PDB entry 5K3S | X-ray diffraction, 2.87 A resolution | chain A

[Chain A]
Molecule: Acetolactate synthase, chloroplastic
Source organism: Arabidopsis thaliana
Notes: EC 2.2.1.6
UniProt: P17597 (ILVB_ARATH); residues 86-667 here = UniProt positions 86-667
Sequence (590 residues; numbered 86 to 675; the number before each row is that of its first residue):
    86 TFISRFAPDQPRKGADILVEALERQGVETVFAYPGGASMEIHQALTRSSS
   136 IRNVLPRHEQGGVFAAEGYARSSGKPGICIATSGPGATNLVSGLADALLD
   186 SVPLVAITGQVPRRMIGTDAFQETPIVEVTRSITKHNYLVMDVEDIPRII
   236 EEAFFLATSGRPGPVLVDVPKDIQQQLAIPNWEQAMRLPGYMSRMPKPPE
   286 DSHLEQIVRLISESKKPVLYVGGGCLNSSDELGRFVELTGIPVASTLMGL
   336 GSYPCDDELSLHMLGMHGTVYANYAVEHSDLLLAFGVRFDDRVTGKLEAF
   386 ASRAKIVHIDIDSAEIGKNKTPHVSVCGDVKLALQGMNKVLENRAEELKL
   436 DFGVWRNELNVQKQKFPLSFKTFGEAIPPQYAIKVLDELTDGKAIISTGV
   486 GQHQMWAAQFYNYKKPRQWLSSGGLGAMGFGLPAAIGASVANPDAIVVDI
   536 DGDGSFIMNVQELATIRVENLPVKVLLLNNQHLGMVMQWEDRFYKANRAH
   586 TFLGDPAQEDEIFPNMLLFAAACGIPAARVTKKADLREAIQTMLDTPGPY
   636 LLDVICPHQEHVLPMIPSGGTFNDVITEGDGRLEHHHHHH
Not modelled in the structure: 669-675
Construct notes: expression tag (668-675)
Modified / non-standard residues: Cys-340 (3-sulfinoalanine; CSD)
Bound ions: Mg2+: Asp-538, Asn-565, His-567 (together with TP9)
Ligand contacts:
  - 6QL (2,6-bis[(4,6-dimethoxypyrimidin-2-yl)oxy]benzoic acid): Gly-121, Ala-122, Met-124, Ser-168, Val-196, Pro-197, Arg-199, Met-200, Phe-206, Gln-207, Lys-256, Gln-260, Met-351, Asp-376, Arg-377, Met-570, Val-571, Trp-574, Ser-653, Gly-654
  - FAD (flavin-adenine dinucleotide): Leu-184, Asp-185, Ser-186, Phe-206, Arg-246, Tyr-305, Gly-307, Gly-308, Gly-309, Thr-331, Leu-332, Met-333, Met-348, Leu-349, Gly-350, Met-351, His-352, Gly-353, Gly-371, Val-372, Arg-373, Phe-374, Asp-375, Arg-377, Val-378, Ile-394, Asp-395, Ile-396, Asp-397, Glu-400, Gly-413, Asp-414, Val-415, Val-485, Gln-489, Met-490, Ser-507, Gly-508, Gly-509, Gly-511, Met-570
  - TP9 ((3Z)-4-{[(4-amino-2-methylpyrimidin-5-yl)methyl]amino}-3-mercaptopent-3-en-1-yl trihydrogen diphosphate): Tyr-118, Pro-119, Gly-120, Glu-144, Thr-167, Pro-170, Gly-171, Asn-174, Gln-207, Val-485, Gly-486, Gln-487, His-488, Gly-511, Ala-512, Met-513, Gly-537, Asp-538, Gly-539, Ser-540, Met-543, Asn-565, His-567, Leu-568, Gly-569, Met-570, Val-571, Leu-588
Swiss-Prot annotation at these positions:
  - binding site (thiamine diphosphate): Glu-144, Gln-207, Gln-487, His-488, Gly-511 to Met-513, Asp-538 to Ser-540, Asn-565 to Met-570
  - binding site (FAD): Ser-186, Arg-246, Gly-308, Thr-331, Leu-332, Leu-349 to His-352, Gly-371 to Asp-375, Asp-395, Ile-396, Asp-414, Val-415, Gly-508, Gly-509
  - binding site ((R)-imazaquin): Lys-220, Arg-246
  - binding site (chlorimuron-ethyl): Lys-256, Asp-376, Arg-377, Trp-574, Ser-653
  - binding site (Mg(2+)): Asp-538, Asn-565, His-567
  - modified residue: Cys-340 (Cysteine sulfinic acid (-SO2H))
  - mutagenesis: Ala-122 (A122V: Reduced catalytic activity. Resistant to imidazolinone herbicides but not to sulfonylurea herbicides), Met-124 (M124E: Reduced catalytic activity. Resistant to imidazolinone herbicides and reduced sensitivity to sulfonylurea herbicides; M124I: No effect on catalytic activity ...), Pro-197 (P197S: In csr1-1/GH50; resistant to sulfonylurea but not to imidazolinone herbicides), Arg-199 (R199A/E: No effect on catalytic activity. Resistant to imidazolinone herbicides but not to sulfonylurea herbicides), Trp-574 (W574L: Increased catalytic activity. Resistant to imidazolinone and sulfonylurea herbicides; W574S: Slightly decreased catalytic activity. Resistant to imidazolinone and sulfonylurea herbicides), Ser-653 (S653A: No effect on catalytic activity or sensitivity to herbicides; S653F: No effect on catalytic activity. Resistant to imidazolinone herbicides and also slightly sulfonylurea-resistant ...)

[In short]
Bound to chain A: flavin-adenine dinucleotide, compound 6QL and compound TP9. The Mg2+ site is built by
Asp-538, Asn-565 and His-567. From UniProt: 16 thiamine diphosphate-binding residues, 20 FAD-binding residues,
(R)-imazaquin-binding residues Lys-220 and Arg-246 and 5 chlorimuron-ethyl-binding residues.
Chain A is Acetolactate synthase, chloroplastic (Arabidopsis thaliana); the structure, Crystal structure of
Arabidopsis thaliana acetohydroxyacid synthase in complex with a pyrimidinyl-benzoate herbicide,
bispyribac-sodium, was determined by X-ray diffraction, deposited together with 5K2O, 5K6R and 5K6T.
